Entry 5CC1 (X-ray diffraction, 2.30 A resolution); this record covers chains A and C of the 4 polymer chains in the assembly.

# Chain A
Protein: Glucocorticoid receptor
From: Homo sapiens
UniProtKB: P04150 (GCR_HUMAN), isoform P04150-8; residues 417-506 here correspond to UniProt positions 391-480 (UniProt number = residue number - 26)
Sequence (114 residues; row label = number of the first residue in the row):
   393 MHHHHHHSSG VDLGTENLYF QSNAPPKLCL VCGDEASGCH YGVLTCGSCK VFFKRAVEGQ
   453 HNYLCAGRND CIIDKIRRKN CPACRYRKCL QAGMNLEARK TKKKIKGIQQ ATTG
Unresolved in the structure: 393-416, 492-506
Construct notes: initiating methionine (393); expression tag (394-416); engineered mutation Gly425 (Ser399 in P04150)
Ion coordination: Zn2+ site 1: Cys421, Cys424, Cys438, Cys441; Zn2+ site 2: Cys457, Cys463, Cys473, Cys476

# Chain C
Molecule: 18-nt DNA strand
Sequence (18 nucleotides; numbered 1 to 18; the number before each row is that of its first residue):
     1 CCAGAACAGA GTGTTCTG

# How chain A and chain C interact
Residue-residue contacts (10):
  Gly430(A) with DC2(C), phosphate contact
  Cys431(A) with DC2(C), hydrogen bond to the phosphate; DA3(C), phosphate contact
  His432(A) with DA3(C), salt bridge to the phosphate
  Tyr433(A) with DA3(C), hydrogen bond to the phosphate; DG4(C), hydrogen bond to the phosphate
  Lys442(A) with DA3(C), base contact; DG4(C), hydrogen bond to the base
  Lys446(A) with DG4(C), salt bridge to the phosphate
  Arg447(A) with DA6(C), base contact
Interface residues without a listed pair, chain A (8 interface residues in all): Ser429

# Overview
8 residues of chain A and 4 residues of chain C are in contact; the contacts include 4 hydrogen bonds and 2
salt bridges. Polar pairs include Lys442(A)-DG4(C), Cys431(A)-DC2(C) and Tyr433(A)-DA3(C). The Zn2+ site 1 is
built by Cys421(A), Cys424(A), Cys438(A) and Cys441(A).
Here chain A is Glucocorticoid receptor (Homo sapiens) and chain C is an 18-nt DNA strand. Entry 5CC1 (S425G
Glucocorticoid receptor DNA binding domain - (+)GRE complex) was determined by X-ray diffraction, deposited
together with 5CBX, 5CBY, 5CBZ and 5CC0.
